5VOZ - chains C and D of the 33 polymer chains in the assembly; structure by electron microscopy, 7.60 A resolution (low resolution: residue-level contacts below are approximate; hydrogen-bond / salt-bridge calls are withheld).

[Chain C]
Protein: V-type proton ATPase catalytic subunit A
Organism: Saccharomyces cerevisiae (strain ATCC 204508 / S288c)
Notes: EC 3.6.3.14, 3.1.-.-
Reference sequence: P17255 (VATA_YEAST); residue numbers follow UniProt; this construct covers 1-283, 738-1071
Sequence (617 residues; each row starts with the number of its first residue; note: 454 numbers in that range are skipped by the numbering (no residue carries them; nothing is unmodelled there)):
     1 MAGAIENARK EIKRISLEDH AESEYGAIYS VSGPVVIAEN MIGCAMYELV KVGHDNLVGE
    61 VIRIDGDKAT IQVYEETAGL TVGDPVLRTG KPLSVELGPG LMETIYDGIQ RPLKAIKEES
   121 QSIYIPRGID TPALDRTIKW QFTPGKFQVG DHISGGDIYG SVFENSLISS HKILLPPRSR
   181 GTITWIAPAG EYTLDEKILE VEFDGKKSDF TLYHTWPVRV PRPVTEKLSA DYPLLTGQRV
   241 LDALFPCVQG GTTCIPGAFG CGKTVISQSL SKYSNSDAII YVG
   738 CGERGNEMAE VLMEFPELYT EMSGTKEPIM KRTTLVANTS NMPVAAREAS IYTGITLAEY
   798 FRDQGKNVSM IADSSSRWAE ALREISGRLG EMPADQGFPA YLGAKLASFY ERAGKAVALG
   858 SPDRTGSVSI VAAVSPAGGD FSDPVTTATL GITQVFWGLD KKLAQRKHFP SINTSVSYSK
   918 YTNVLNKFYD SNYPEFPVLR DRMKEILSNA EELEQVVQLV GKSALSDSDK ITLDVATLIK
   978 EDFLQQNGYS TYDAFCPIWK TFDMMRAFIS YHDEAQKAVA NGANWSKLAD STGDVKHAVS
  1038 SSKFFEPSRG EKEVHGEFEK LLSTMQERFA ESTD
Not modelled in the structure: 1-24
UniProt features mapped onto this chain:
  - binding site (ATP): G257 to T264
  - modified residue: A2 (N-acetylalanine), T131 (Phosphothreonine), S858 (Phosphoserine), S928 (Phosphoserine)
  - mutagenesis: C738 (C738S: Reduces splicing reaction speed. Inhibits splicing; when associated with S-284; N-362 and S-737 in X10SSS VDE)

[Chain D]
Protein: V-type proton ATPase subunit B
Organism: Saccharomyces cerevisiae (strain ATCC 204508 / S288c)
Reference sequence: P16140 (VATB_YEAST); residue numbers follow UniProt; this construct covers 1-517
Sequence (517 residues; numbered 1 to 517; the number before each row is that of its first residue):
     1 MVLSDKELFA INKKAVEQGF NVKPRLNYNT VSGVNGPLVI LEKVKFPRYN EIVNLTLPDG
    61 TVRQGQVLEI RGDRAIVQVF EGTSGIDVKK TTVEFTGESL RIPVSEDMLG RIFDGSGRPI
   121 DNGPKVFAED YLDINGSPIN PYARIYPEEM ISTGVSAIDT MNSIARGQKI PIFSASGLPH
   181 NEIAAQICRQ AGLVRPTKDV HDGHEENFSI VFAAMGVNLE TARFFKQDFE ENGSLERTSL
   241 FLNLANDPTI ERIITPRLAL TTAEYLAYQT ERHVLTILTD MSSYADALRE VSAAREEVPG
   301 RRGYPGYMYT DLSTIYERAG RVEGRNGSIT QIPILTMPND DITHPIPDLT GYITEGQIFV
   361 DRQLHNKGIY PPINVLPSLS RLMKSAIGEG MTRKDHGDVS NQLYAKYAIG KDAAAMKAVV
   421 GEEALSIEDK LSLEFLEKFE KTFITQGAYE DRTVFESLDQ AWSLLRIYPK EMLNRISPKI
   481 LDEFYDRARD DADEDEEDPD TRSSGKKKDA SQEESLI
Not modelled in the structure: 1-28, 486-517
UniProt features mapped onto this chain:
  - binding site (ATP): R381
  - modified residue (Phosphoserine): S4, S137, S503, S504, S511, S515
  - cross-link (Glycyl lysine isopeptide (Lys-Gly)): K14 (interchain with G-Cter in ubiquitin), K508 (interchain with G-Cter in ubiquitin)

[Chain C / chain D interface]
Pairs across the interface - 23 pairs, chain C then chain D:
  Y29(C) - R71(D)
  Y29(C) - G72(D)
  S30(C) - I70(D)
  S30(C) - R71(D)
  V31(C) - I70(D)
  S32(C) - E69(D)
  S32(C) - I70(D)
  G33(C) - L68(D)
  L80(C) - R48(D)
  L80(C) - Y49(D)
  T81(C) - R48(D)
  V82(C) - K45(D)
  I123(C) - N140(D)
  I123(C) - Y142(D)
  Y124(C) - I139(D)
  Y124(C) - N140(D)
  A746(C) - R144(D)
  S777(C) - S313(D)
  N778(C) - S313(D)
  G824(C) - E297(D)
  G875(C) - T343(D)
  Q902(C) - Y404(D)
  R903(C) - A405(D)
Interface residues without a listed pair, chain C (29 interface residues in all): T77, G79, S122, P126, F259, G742, E747, R820, E821, A874, G876, K959
Interface residues without a listed pair, chain D (33 interface residues in all): F46, P47, S137, P141, A143, I145, Y146, E296, V298, G306, E317, I342, P345, Y352, L376, A424

[In short]
29 residues of chain C and 33 residues of chain D are in contact. Curated annotation (UniProt) lists 8
ATP-binding residues and one mutagenesis site on chain C; ATP-binding residue R381(D) on chain D.
Here chain C is V-type proton ATPase catalytic subunit A and chain D is V-type proton ATPase subunit B, both
from Saccharomyces cerevisiae (strain ATCC 204508 / S288c). Entry 5VOZ (Yeast V-ATPase in complex with
Legionella pneumophila effector SidK (rotational state 3)) was determined by electron microscopy (same
publication as 5VOX, 5VOY, 5UF5 and 5UFK).
